Entry 9ION (electron microscopy, 3.27 A resolution); this record covers chains A and D of the 4 polymer chains in the assembly.

== Chain A (and D) ==
Name: cUMP-AMP-activated phospholipase
From: Escherichia coli
Notes: EC 3.1.1.32; chain D of this document is another copy of the same molecule, construct and numbering; everything in this record applies to it too
UniProt: Q6XGD4 (CAPE_ECOLX); residue numbers follow UniProt; this construct covers 1-320
Chain sequence (320 residues; each row starts with the number of its first residue):
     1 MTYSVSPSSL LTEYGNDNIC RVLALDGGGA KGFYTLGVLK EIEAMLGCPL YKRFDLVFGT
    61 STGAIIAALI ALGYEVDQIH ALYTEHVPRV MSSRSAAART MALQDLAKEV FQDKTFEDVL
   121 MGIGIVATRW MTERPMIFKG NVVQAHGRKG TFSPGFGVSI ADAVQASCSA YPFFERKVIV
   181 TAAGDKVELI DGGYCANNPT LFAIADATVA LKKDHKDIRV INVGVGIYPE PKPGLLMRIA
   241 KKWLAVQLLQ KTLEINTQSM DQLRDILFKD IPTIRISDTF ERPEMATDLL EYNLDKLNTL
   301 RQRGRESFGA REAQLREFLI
Unresolved in the structure: 1-7, 232-242 (chain D: 1-7, 232-241)
Residues lining bound ligands:
  - 3'3'-cUMP-AMP (A1AEP), molecule 1: F58, R129, P135, M136, I137, F138, K139, G140, A145, H146, G147, R148, F152, S153, P154, G155, F156, F202, A205, D206
  - 3'3'-cUMP-AMP (A1AEP), molecule 2: Q262, L263, I266
UniProt features mapped onto this chain:
  - motif: G27 to G32 (GXGXXG), G59 to G63 (GXSXG), D191 to G193 (DGA/G)
  - active site: S61 (Nucleophile), D191 (Proton acceptor)

== Interface between chain A and chain D ==
Residue-residue contacts (13):
  I227(A) - E281(D)
  Y228(A) - E281(D)
  P229(A) - E281(D)
  K251(A) - R282(D)
  E254(A) - R282(D)  salt bridge
  T279(A) - T279(D)
  T279(A) - E281(D)
  F280(A) - E281(D)
  E281(A) - I227(D)
  E281(A) - T279(D)
  E281(A) - F280(D)
  E281(A) - E281(D)
  R282(A) - E254(D)  salt bridge

== Summary ==
9 residues of chain A face 6 of chain D across their interface, with 2 salt bridges. Its one salt-bridged
contact is E254(A)-R282(D). Bound to chain A: 3'3'-cUMP-AMP. From UniProt: active-site residues S61(A) and
D191(A) on chain A.
Both chains are cUMP-AMP-activated phospholipase (Escherichia coli). Entry 9ION (Cryo-EM structure of cUA
bound CapE filament) was determined by electron microscopy together with 9IOM, 9IOP and 9IOQ from the same
study.
